7SH2 - chains B and C of the 10 polymer chains in the assembly; structure by electron microscopy, 3.23 A resolution.

Chain B:
Name: Replication factor C subunit 4
Source organism: Saccharomyces cerevisiae
UniProt: P40339 (RFC4_YEAST); residues 1-323 here = UniProt positions 1-323
Chain sequence (323 residues; numbered 1 to 323; the number before each row is that of its first residue):
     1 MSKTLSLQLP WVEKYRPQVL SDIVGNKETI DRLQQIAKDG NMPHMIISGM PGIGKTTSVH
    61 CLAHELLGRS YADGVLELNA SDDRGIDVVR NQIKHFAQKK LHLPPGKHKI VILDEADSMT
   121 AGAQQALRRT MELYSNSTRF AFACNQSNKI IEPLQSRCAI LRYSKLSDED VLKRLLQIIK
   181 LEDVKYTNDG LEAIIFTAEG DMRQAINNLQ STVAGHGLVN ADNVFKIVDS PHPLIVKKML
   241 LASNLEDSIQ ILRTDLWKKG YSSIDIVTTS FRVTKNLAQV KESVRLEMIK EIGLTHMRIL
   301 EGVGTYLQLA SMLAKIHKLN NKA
Unresolved in the structure: 1-6
Swiss-Prot annotation at these positions:
  - binding site (ATP): Val12, Val24, Gly49 to Thr57, Asn145, Arg203
Bound ions: Mg2+: Thr56 (together with ATP-gamma-S)
Ligand contacts:
  - ATP-gamma-S (AGS; phosphothiophosphoric acid-adenylate ester), molecule 1: Val12, Tyr15, Arg16, Pro17, Asp22, Ile23, Val24, Gly25, Pro51, Gly52, Ile53, Gly54, Lys55, Thr56, Thr57, Asn145, Leu166, Arg174, Met202, Arg203
  - ATP-gamma-S (AGS), molecule 2: Arg128, Pro153, Ser156, Arg157

Chain C:
Name: Replication factor C subunit 3
Source organism: Saccharomyces cerevisiae
UniProt: P38629 (RFC3_YEAST); numbering as in UniProt (aligned over 1-340)
Chain sequence (340 residues; numbered 1 to 340; the number before each row is that of its first residue):
     1 MSTSTEKRSK ENLPWVEKYR PETLDEVYGQ NEVITTVRKF VDEGKLPHLL FYGPPGTGKT
    61 STIVALAREI YGKNYSNMVL ELNASDDRGI DVVRNQIKDF ASTRQIFSKG FKLIILDEAD
   121 AMTNAAQNAL RRVIERYTKN TRFCVLANYA HKLTPALLSR CTRFRFQPLP QEAIERRIAN
   181 VLVHEKLKLS PNAEKALIEL SNGDMRRVLN VLQSCKATLD NPDEDEISDD VIYECCGAPR
   241 PSDLKAVLKS ILEDDWGTAH YTLNKVRSAK GLALIDLIEG IVKILEDYEL QNEETRVHLL
   301 TKLADIEYSI SKGGNDQIQG SAVIGAIKAS FENETVKANV
Unresolved in the structure: 1-8, 334-340
Swiss-Prot annotation at these positions:
  - binding site (ATP): Val16 to Tyr19, Arg20, Tyr28, Gly53 to Ser61, Asn148, Arg206
  - modified residue: Ser2 (N-acetylserine)
Ligand contacts:
  - ATP-gamma-S (AGS; phosphothiophosphoric acid-adenylate ester), molecule 1: Trp15, Val16, Tyr19, Arg20, Pro21, Glu26, Val27, Tyr28, Gln30, Pro55, Gly56, Thr57, Gly58, Lys59, Thr60, Ser61, Glu118, Asn148, Leu169, Arg177, Met205, Arg206, Leu209
  - ATP-gamma-S (AGS), molecule 2: Arg131, Glu135, Ala156, Arg160

Chain B / chain C interface:
Contacting residue pairs (91):
  Leu7(B) with Lys139(C)
  Gln8(B) with Glu43(C), hydrogen bond (side chain-backbone); Gly44(C); Lys45(C); Arg142(C)
  Leu9(B) with Lys45(C), hydrogen bond (backbone-side chain)
  Pro10(B) with Lys45(C); Arg142(C)
  Trp11(B) with Lys45(C)
  Glu13(B) with His48(C), salt bridge; Glu135(C); Thr138(C), hydrogen bond
  Pro51(B) with Ala156(C), hydrophobic
  Glu77(B) with Arg132(C), salt bridge
  Asn79(B) with Arg132(C); Arg136(C)
  Ser81(B) with Lys98(C); Ala129(C); Arg132(C); Val133(C)
  Asp82(B) with Arg94(C), hydrogen bond (backbone-side chain)
  Asp83(B) with Arg94(C), salt bridge
  Arg84(B) with Arg94(C)
  Asp114(B) with Arg132(C), salt bridge
  Glu115(B) with Asn128(C); Arg131(C), salt bridge
  Ser118(B) with Asn128(C), hydrogen bond
  Asn145(B) with Arg131(C)
  Asp201(B) with Ser159(C), hydrogen bond
  Arg203(B) with Glu135(C), salt bridge; Ser159(C); Arg160(C)
  Gln204(B) with Leu158(C); Ser159(C)
  Asn207(B) with Ser159(C), hydrogen bond (side chain-backbone); Arg160(C); Thr162(C), hydrogen bond
  Gln210(B) with Phe40(C); Lys45(C); Pro47(C)
  Ser211(B) with Phe40(C); Thr162(C)
  Ala214(B) with Lys39(C); Phe40(C), hydrophobic
  Gly215(B) with Thr36(C)
  His216(B) with Glu32(C), salt bridge
  Val228(B) with Arg163(C)
  Asp229(B) with Arg165(C)
  Leu245(B) with Arg296(C); Val297(C), hydrophobic
  Trp257(B) with Pro168(C)
  Lys258(B) with Pro168(C)
  Lys259(B) with Arg165(C), hydrogen bond (backbone-side chain); Phe166(C); Gln167(C); Pro168(C)
  Gly260(B) with Tyr52(C); Pro54(C); Pro168(C)
  Tyr261(B) with Tyr52(C); Arg163(C), hydrogen bond
  Ser262(B) with Tyr52(C), hydrogen bond (backbone-side chain); Asn148(C); Tyr149(C)
  Ile264(B) with His151(C)
  Asp265(B) with Tyr52(C); Tyr149(C); Ala150(C), hydrogen bond (side chain-backbone); His151(C), salt bridge
  Thr268(B) with His151(C)
  Arg298(B) with Ala304(C), hydrogen bond (side chain-backbone); Asp305(C), salt bridge; Tyr308(C)
  Glu301(B) with Tyr308(C), hydrogen bond; Lys312(C)
  Val303(B) with Ser311(C)
  Tyr306(B) with Glu286(C), hydrogen bond
  Leu307(B) with Val282(C), hydrophobic; Leu300(C), hydrophobic; Leu303(C), hydrophobic; Glu307(C)
  Gln308(B) with Ala304(C); Glu307(C)
  Ala310(B) with Leu300(C)
  Ser311(B) with Leu300(C); Thr301(C); Ala304(C)
  Ala314(B) with Val297(C); Leu300(C), hydrophobic
  Lys315(B) with Thr301(C)
  Lys318(B) with Val297(C)
Interface residues without a listed pair, chain B (57 interface residues in all): Val12, Lys14, Thr56, Ala80, Ile227, Ser243, Asn244, Ile249
Interface residues without a listed pair, chain C (60 interface residues in all): Leu46, Gly53, Gly110, Phe111, Ile134, Cys161, Phe164, Glu279, Glu293, Glu294

In short:
Chain B and chain C form an interface of 57 and 60 residues respectively, with 15 hydrogen bonds and 9 salt
bridges. Among the polar pairs are Glu13(B)-His48(C), Glu77(B)-Arg132(C) and Asp83(B)-Arg94(C). One
ATP-gamma-S molecule is bound between chain B and chain C.
Here chain B is Replication factor C subunit 4 and chain C is Replication factor C subunit 3, both from
Saccharomyces cerevisiae. Entry 7SH2 (Structure of the yeast Rad24-RFC loader bound to DNA and the open 9-1-1
clamp) was determined by electron microscopy, deposited together with 7SGZ.
